4IXT - chains A and B; structure by X-ray diffraction, 2.49 A resolution.

Chain A (and B):
Name: Halohydrin dehalogenase
Source organism: Rhizobium radiobacter
Notes: EC 4.5.1.-; fragment: Halohydrin dehalogenase HheC; chain B of this document is another copy of the same molecule, construct and numbering; everything in this record applies to it too
Reference sequence: Q93D82 (Q93D82_RHIRD); numbering as in UniProt (aligned over 1-254)
Amino-acid sequence (254 residues; numbered 1 to 254; the number before each row is that of its first residue):
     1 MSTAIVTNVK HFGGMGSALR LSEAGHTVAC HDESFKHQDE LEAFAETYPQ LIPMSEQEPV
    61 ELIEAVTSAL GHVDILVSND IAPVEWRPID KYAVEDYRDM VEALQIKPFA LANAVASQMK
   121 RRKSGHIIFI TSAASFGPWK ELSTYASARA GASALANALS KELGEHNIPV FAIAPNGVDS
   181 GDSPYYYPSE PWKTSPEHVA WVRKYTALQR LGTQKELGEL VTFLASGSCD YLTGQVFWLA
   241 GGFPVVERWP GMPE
Unresolved in the structure: 1, 251-254 (chain B: 1, 247-254)
Sequence notes: engineered mutation His37 (Gln in Q93D82), Gln38 (Lys in Q93D82), Ile52 (Lys in Q93D82), Val60 (Ala in Q93D82), Leu70 (Tyr in Q93D82), His72 (Gln in Q93D82), Ile75 (Val in Q93D82), Ala82 (Phe in Q93D82), Pro83 (Ala in Q93D82), Val84 (Pro in Q93D82), Trp86 (Phe in Q93D82), Arg87 (Gln in Q93D82), Asp99 (Gly in Q93D82), Met100 (Ala in Q93D82), Lys107 (Arg in Q93D82), Ala112 (Val in Q93D82), Arg121 (Lys in Q93D82), Ala134 (Thr in Q93D82), Ser135 (Pro in Q93D82), Ala146 (Thr in Q93D82), Ser153 (Cys in Q93D82), Ala154 (Thr in Q93D82), His166 (Tyr in Q93D82), Ala174 (Gly in Q93D82), Gly177 (Tyr in Q93D82), Val178 (Leu in Q93D82), Asp179 (His in Q93D82), Gly181 (Glu in Q93D82), Tyr186 (Phe in Q93D82), Ser189 (Thr in Q93D82), Ser195 (Asn in Q93D82), Trp201 (His in Q93D82), Arg203 (Lys in Q93D82), Tyr205 (Val in Q93D82), Thr222 (Ala in Q93D82), Val245 (Met in Q93D82), Val246 (Ile in Q93D82)
Ligand contacts: ethyl (3R)-4-cyano-3-hydroxybutanoate (1H1): Phe12, Trp86, Ser132, Ala134, Trp139, Leu142, Tyr145, Pro175, Asn176, Gly177, Val178, Tyr186, Tyr187, Trp249
Reported in the primary citation:
  - catalytic residues: Ser132, Tyr145 (citing earlier work)
  - mutagenesis - F82A, A100M, Y177G, H201W: decreased stability (from molecular simulation)
  - mutagenesis - F82A/A100M, Y177G/H201W: unchanged stability (from molecular simulation)

Chain A / chain B interface:
Pairs across the interface - 66 pairs, chain A then chain B:
  Pro88(A) - Lys120(B)
  Pro88(A) - Glu162(B)
  Ile89(A) - Phe109(B)  hydrophobic
  Ile89(A) - Asn113(B)  hydrogen bond (backbone-side chain)
  Ile89(A) - Ala116(B)  hydrophobic
  Ile89(A) - Leu159(B)  hydrophobic
  Ile89(A) - Glu162(B)  hydrogen bond (backbone-side chain)
  Asp90(A) - Ser117(B)
  Asp90(A) - Lys120(B)  salt bridge
  Tyr92(A) - Phe109(B)  hydrophobic
  Tyr92(A) - Asn113(B)  hydrogen bond (backbone-side chain)
  Val94(A) - Ile106(B)  hydrophobic
  Val94(A) - Ala110(B)  hydrophobic
  Tyr97(A) - Gln105(B)  hydrogen bond
  Tyr97(A) - Ile106(B)  hydrophobic
  Tyr97(A) - Phe109(B)  hydrophobic
  Arg98(A) - Glu102(B)  salt bridge
  Arg98(A) - Ile106(B)
  Val101(A) - Val101(B)  hydrophobic
  Glu102(A) - Arg98(B)  salt bridge
  Gln105(A) - Tyr97(B)  hydrogen bond
  Gln105(A) - Gln105(B)  hydrogen bond
  Ile106(A) - Val94(B)  hydrophobic
  Ile106(A) - Tyr97(B)  hydrophobic
  Ile106(A) - Arg98(B)
  Phe109(A) - Ile89(B)  hydrophobic
  Phe109(A) - Tyr97(B)  hydrophobic
  Phe109(A) - Thr144(B)
  Ala110(A) - Val94(B)  hydrophobic
  Asn113(A) - Ile89(B)  hydrogen bond (side chain-backbone)
  Asn113(A) - Tyr92(B)  hydrogen bond (side chain-backbone)
  Ala116(A) - Ile89(B)  hydrophobic
  Ser117(A) - Asp90(B)
  Lys120(A) - Pro88(B)
  Lys120(A) - Asp90(B)  salt bridge
  Ser135(A) - Ala154(B)
  Phe136(A) - Ala154(B)  hydrophobic
  Phe136(A) - Asn157(B)
  Gly137(A) - Lys161(B)
  Trp139(A) - Lys161(B)
  Lys140(A) - Lys161(B)
  Lys140(A) - Glu165(B)  salt bridge
  Glu141(A) - Glu162(B)
  Ser143(A) - Leu155(B)
  Ser143(A) - Ala158(B)
  Ser143(A) - Leu159(B)
  Thr144(A) - Phe109(B)
  Ser147(A) - Gly151(B)
  Ser147(A) - Leu155(B)
  Ala150(A) - Ala154(B)  hydrophobic
  Gly151(A) - Ser147(B)
  Ala154(A) - Phe136(B)  hydrophobic
  Ala154(A) - Ala150(B)  hydrophobic
  Leu155(A) - Ser147(B)
  Asn157(A) - Phe136(B)
  Ala158(A) - Ser143(B)
  Leu159(A) - Ile89(B)  hydrophobic
  Leu159(A) - Ser143(B)
  Lys161(A) - Gly137(B)
  Lys161(A) - Trp139(B)
  Lys161(A) - Lys140(B)
  Glu162(A) - Pro88(B)
  Glu162(A) - Ile89(B)  hydrogen bond (side chain-backbone)
  Glu162(A) - Lys140(B)
  Glu162(A) - Glu141(B)
  Glu165(A) - Lys140(B)  salt bridge
Interface residues without a listed pair, chain A (44 interface residues in all): Arg87, Ala93, Ala112, Pro138, Ala146, Ser153, Leu163, Val236
Interface residues without a listed pair, chain B (42 interface residues in all): Arg87, Ala93, Pro138, Ala146, Ala148, Ser153, Leu163

In short:
The interface between chain A and chain B involves 44 residues on one side and 42 on the other; the contacts
include 9 hydrogen bonds and 6 salt bridges. Polar pairs include Asp90(A)-Lys120(B), Arg98(A)-Glu102(B) and
Lys140(A)-Glu165(B). From the paper: catalytic residues Ser132(A) and Tyr145(A); F82A, A100M and Y177G of
chain A, among others, reduce stability; 6 substitutions were tested in all.
Chain A and chain B are both Halohydrin dehalogenase (Rhizobium radiobacter); the structure, Structure of a
37-fold mutant of halohydrin dehalogenase (HheC) bound to ethyl (R)-4-cyano-3-hydroxybutyrate, was determined
by X-ray diffraction (same publication as 4IXW and 4IY1).
